PDB entry 5JK0 | X-ray diffraction, 2.10 A resolution | chains D and G of the 8 polymer chains in the assembly

== Chain D ==
Protein: Tyrosine recombinase XerH
Organism: Helicobacter pylori (strain ATCC 700392 / 26695)
UniProt: O25386 (XERH_HELPY); residue numbers follow UniProt; this construct covers 1-362
Amino-acid sequence (363 residues; row label = number of the first residue in the row; numbering starts at 0):
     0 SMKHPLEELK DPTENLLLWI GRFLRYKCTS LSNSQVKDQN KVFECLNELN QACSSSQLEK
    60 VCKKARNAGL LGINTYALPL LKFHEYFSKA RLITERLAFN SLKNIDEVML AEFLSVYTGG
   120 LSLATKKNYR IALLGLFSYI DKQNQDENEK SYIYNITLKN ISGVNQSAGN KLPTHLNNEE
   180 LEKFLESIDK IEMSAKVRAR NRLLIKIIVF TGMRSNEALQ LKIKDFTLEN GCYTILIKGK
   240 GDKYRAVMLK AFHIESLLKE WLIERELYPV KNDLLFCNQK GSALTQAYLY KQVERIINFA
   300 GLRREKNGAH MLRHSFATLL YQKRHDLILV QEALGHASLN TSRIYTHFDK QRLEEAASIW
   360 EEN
Disordered / not traced: 0, 162-169, 347-350, 362
Construct notes: expression tag (0)
Swiss-Prot annotation at these positions:
  - active site: Arg213, Lys239, His309, Arg312, His335, Tyr344 (O-(3'-phospho-DNA)-tyrosine intermediate)
Reported in the primary citation:
  - catalytic residues: Arg213, His309, Arg312, His335, Tyr344
  - catalytic residues: Lys239 (proposed by the authors, not directly observed)
  - binding site for the 30-nt DNA strand: Lys290
  - specificity-determining residues: Lys290
  - mutagenesis - K290S: decreased catalytic activity

== Chain G ==
Molecule: 30-nt DNA strand
Sequence (30 nucleotides; row label = number of the first residue in the row):
     1 GAGTTATGAA AACTGCACTT TTCAAACTTT

== Interface between chain D and chain G ==
Contacting residue pairs - 33 pairs, chain D then chain G:
  Lys26(D) - DT19(G)  salt bridge to the phosphate
  Leu30(D) - DT19(G)  phosphate contact
  Leu30(D) - DT20(G)  phosphate contact
  Ser31(D) - DT20(G)  hydrogen bond to the phosphate
  Gln34(D) - DT21(G)  phosphate contact
  Arg65(D) - DT22(G)  base contact
  Leu70(D) - DT21(G)  base contact
  Gly71(D) - DT20(G)  base contact
  Gly71(D) - DT21(G)  base contact
  Asn73(D) - DT21(G)  hydrogen bond to the base
  Thr74(D) - DT20(G)  hydrogen bond to the base
  Thr74(D) - DT21(G)  base contact
  Tyr75(D) - DC18(G)  phosphate contact
  Tyr75(D) - DT19(G)  hydrogen bond to the phosphate
  Ile130(D) - DC18(G)  base contact
  Ile130(D) - DT19(G)  base contact
  Arg213(D) - DT21(G)  hydrogen bond to the phosphate
  Arg213(D) - DT22(G)  salt bridge to the phosphate
  Ser214(D) - DT22(G)  hydrogen bond to the phosphate
  Asn215(D) - DT22(G)  hydrogen bond to the phosphate
  Gln285(D) - DT22(G)  sugar contact
  Gln285(D) - DC23(G)  hydrogen bond to the phosphate
  Gln285(D) - DA24(G)  hydrogen bond to the base
  Tyr289(D) - DC23(G)  sugar contact
  Tyr289(D) - DA24(G)  hydrogen bond to the phosphate
  Glu304(D) - DA24(G)  phosphate contact
  Lys305(D) - DC23(G)  phosphate contact
  Lys305(D) - DA24(G)  salt bridge to the phosphate
  Asn306(D) - DA24(G)  hydrogen bond to the phosphate
  Gly307(D) - DC23(G)  phosphate contact
  Ala308(D) - DC23(G)  hydrogen bond to the phosphate
  His309(D) - DT22(G)  phosphate contact
  His309(D) - DC23(G)  hydrogen bond to the phosphate
Other interface residues (no listed pair), chain D (25 interface residues in all): Ala286, Glu293, Met310
Other interface residues (no listed pair), chain G (8 interface residues in all): DA25

== In short ==
Chain D and chain G form an interface of 25 and 8 residues respectively, with 13 hydrogen bonds and 3 salt
bridges. Polar pairs include Asn73(D)-DT21(G), Thr74(D)-DT20(G) and Gln285(D)-DA24(G). From UniProt: 6
active-site residues on chain D. From the paper: catalytic residues Arg213(D), His309(D) and Arg312(D) among
others; K290S of chain D reduces catalytic activity.
Chain D is Tyrosine recombinase XerH (Helicobacter pylori (strain ATCC 700392 / 26695)) and chain G is a 30-nt
DNA strand; the structure, Crystal structure of XerH site-specific recombinase bound to difH substrate:
pre-cleavage complex, was determined by X-ray diffraction together with 5JJV from the same study.
